PDB entry 6DBO | electron microscopy, 4.40 A resolution (low resolution: residue-level contacts below are approximate; hydrogen-bond / salt-bridge calls are withheld) | chains B and E of the 8 polymer chains in the assembly

# Chain B
Name: Recombination activating gene 2
From: Danio rerio
UniProtKB: Q1RLW7 (Q1RLW7_DANRE); residue numbers follow UniProt; this construct covers 1-530
Chain sequence (533 residues; row label = number of the first residue in the row; numbers below 1 keep their minus sign (Gly-2 is residue -2)):
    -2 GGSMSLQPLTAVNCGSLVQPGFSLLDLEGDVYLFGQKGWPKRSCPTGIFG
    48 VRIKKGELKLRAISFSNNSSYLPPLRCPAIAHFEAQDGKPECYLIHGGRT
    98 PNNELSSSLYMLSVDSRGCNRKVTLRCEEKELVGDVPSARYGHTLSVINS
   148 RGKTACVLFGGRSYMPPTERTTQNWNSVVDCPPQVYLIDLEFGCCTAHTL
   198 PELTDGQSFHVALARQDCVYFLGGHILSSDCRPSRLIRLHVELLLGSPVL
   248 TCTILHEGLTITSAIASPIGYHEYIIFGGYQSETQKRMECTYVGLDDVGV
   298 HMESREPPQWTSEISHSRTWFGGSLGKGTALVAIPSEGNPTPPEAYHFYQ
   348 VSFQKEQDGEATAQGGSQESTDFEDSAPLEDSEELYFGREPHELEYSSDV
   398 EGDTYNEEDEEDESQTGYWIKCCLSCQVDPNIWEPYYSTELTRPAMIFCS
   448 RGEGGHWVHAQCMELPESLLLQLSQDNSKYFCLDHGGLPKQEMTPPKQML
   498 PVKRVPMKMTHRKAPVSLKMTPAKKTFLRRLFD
Disordered / not traced: -2 to 0, 352-530
Construct notes: expression tag (-2 to 0)

# Chain E
Molecule: Forward strand of substrate RSS DNA
Sequence (32 nucleotides; each row starts with the number of its first residue):
     1 GATCTGGCCTGTCTTACACAGTGGTAGTACTC
Bound ions: Ca2+ site 1: DA16, DC17 (shared with 1 residue of chain A); Ca2+ site 2: DC17 (shared with 1 residue of chain A)

# Interface between chain B and chain E
Pairs across the interface (4; chain B residue first):
  Arg49(B) with DC8(E)
  Arg58(B) with DG7(E)
  Asn117(B) with DT5(E); DG6(E)
Interface residues without a listed pair, chain B (7 interface residues in all): Leu57, Cys116, Arg118, Lys119

# Summary
7 residues of chain B face 4 of chain E across their interface. DA16(E) and DC17(E) coordinate Ca2+ site 1.
Chain B is Recombination activating gene 2 (Danio rerio) and chain E is Forward strand of substrate RSS DNA;
the structure, Cryo-EM structure of RAG in complex with 12-RSS and 23-RSS substrate DNAs, was determined by
electron microscopy (same publication as 6DBI, 6DBJ, 6DBL, 6DBQ, 6DBR, 6DBT and 4 further entries).
